PDB entry 5OKU | X-ray diffraction, 2.07 A resolution | chain A

# Chain A
Name: Uncharacterized protein family UPF0065:Tat pathway signal
Source organism: Rhodopseudomonas palustris CGA009
UniProt: Q6N193 (Q6N193_RHOPA); residues 36-334 here correspond to UniProt positions 37-335 (UniProt number = residue number + 1)
Sequence (334 residues; numbered 1 to 334; the number before each row is that of its first residue):
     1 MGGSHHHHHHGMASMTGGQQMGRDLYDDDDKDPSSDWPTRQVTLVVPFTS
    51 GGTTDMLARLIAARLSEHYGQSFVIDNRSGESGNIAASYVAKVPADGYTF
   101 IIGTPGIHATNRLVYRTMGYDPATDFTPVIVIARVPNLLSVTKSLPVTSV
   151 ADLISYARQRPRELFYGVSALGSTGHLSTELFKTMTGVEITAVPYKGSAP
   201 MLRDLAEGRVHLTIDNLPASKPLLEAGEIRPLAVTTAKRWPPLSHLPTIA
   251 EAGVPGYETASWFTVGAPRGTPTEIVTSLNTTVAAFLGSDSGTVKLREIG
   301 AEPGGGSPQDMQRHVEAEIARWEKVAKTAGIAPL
Unresolved in the structure: 1-35
Differences from the reference sequence: initiating methionine (1); expression tag (2-35)
Residues lining bound ligands: hexanedioic acid (0L1): Phe48, Gly52, Thr53, Thr54, Pro105, Gly106, Ser169, Ser173, Thr174, Gly175, Gly197, Ser198, Asn216, Ser261, Phe263

# Overview
Ligands of chain A: hexanedioic acid.
Chain A is Uncharacterized protein family UPF0065:Tat pathway signal (Rhodopseudomonas palustris CGA009); the
structure, R. palustris Rpa4515 with adipate, was determined by X-ray diffraction (same publication as 5OEI).
